Entry 1A7B (X-ray diffraction, 3.10 A resolution); this record covers chains B and D of the 4 polymer chains in the assembly.

# Chain B (and D)
Molecule: CD2
Source organism: Rattus norvegicus
Notes: fragment: domain 1; engineered mutation(s): DEL(M46, K47); chain D of this document is another copy of the same molecule, construct and numbering; everything in this record applies to it too
Reference sequence: P08921 (CD2_RAT); residues 1-99 here correspond to UniProt positions 23-121 (UniProt number = residue number + 22)
Sequence (97 residues; each row starts with the number of its first residue; note: 2 numbers in that range are skipped by the numbering (no residue carries them; nothing is unmodelled there)):
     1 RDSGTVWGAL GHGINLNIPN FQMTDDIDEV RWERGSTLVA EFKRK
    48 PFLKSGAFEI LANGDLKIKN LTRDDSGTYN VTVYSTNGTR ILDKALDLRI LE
Disordered / not traced: 1-4
UniProt features mapped onto this chain:
  - region: Arg34 to Lys45 (CD58 binding region 1), Asn77 to Lys91 (CD58 binding region 2)
  - glycosylation (N-linked (GlcNAc...) asparagine): Asn77, Asn84

# Chain B / chain D interface
Residue-residue contacts (11):
  Glu29(B) - Ser36(D)
  Arg31(B) - Arg31(D)
  Arg31(B) - Glu33(D)  salt bridge
  Arg31(B) - Ser36(D)
  Glu33(B) - Arg31(D)  salt bridge
  Ser36(B) - Arg31(D)
  Asn77(B) - Arg87(D)  hydrogen bond
  Arg87(B) - Asn77(D)  hydrogen bond
  Arg87(B) - Asp90(D)  salt bridge
  Asp90(B) - Arg87(D)  salt bridge
  Asp90(B) - Asp90(D)
Interface residues without a listed pair, chain D (7 interface residues in all): Glu29

# Overview
The chain B/chain D interface involves 7 residues from each chain; the contacts include 2 hydrogen bonds and 4
salt bridges. Among the polar pairs are Arg31(B)-Glu33(D), Arg87(B)-Asp90(D) and Asn77(B)-Arg87(D).
Both chains are CD2 (Rattus norvegicus). Entry 1A7B (Engineering A misfolded form of CD2) was determined by
X-ray diffraction, deposited together with 1A6P and 1A64.
